Entry 5JNY (X-ray diffraction, 3.04 A resolution); this record covers chains A and B.

== Chain A ==
Protein: 10E8 Heavy Chain
Source organism: Homo sapiens
Sequence (235 residues; row label = number of the first residue in the row; a row labelled like 52A-52C holds insertion residues (52A, then the next letters in order)):
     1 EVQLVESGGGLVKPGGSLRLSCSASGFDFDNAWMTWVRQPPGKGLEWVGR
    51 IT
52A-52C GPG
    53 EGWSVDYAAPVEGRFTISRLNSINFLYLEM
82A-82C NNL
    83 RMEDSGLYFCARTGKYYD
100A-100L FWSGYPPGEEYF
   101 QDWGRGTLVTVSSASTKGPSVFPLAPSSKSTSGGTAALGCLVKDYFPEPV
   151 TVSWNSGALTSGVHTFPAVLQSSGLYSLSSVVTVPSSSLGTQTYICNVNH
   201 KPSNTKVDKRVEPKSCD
Cystine bridges: Cys22-Cys92, Cys140-Cys196
Reported in the primary citation:
  - contacts within the chain: Pro52B-Trp55

== Chain B ==
Protein: 10E8 Light Chain
Source organism: Homo sapiens
Sequence (214 residues; each row starts with the number of its first residue; note: 1 number in that range is skipped by the numbering (no residue carries it; nothing is unmodelled there); a row labelled like 95A-95C holds insertion residues (95A, then the next letters in order)):
     1 SYELTQETG
    11 VSVALGRTVTITCRGDSLRSHYASWYQKKPGQAPILLFYGKNNRPSGVPD
    61 RFSGSASGNRASLTISGAQAEDDAEYYCSSRDKSG
95A-95C SRL
    96 SVFGGGTKLTVLSQPKAAPSVTLFPPSSEELQANKATLVCLISDFYPGAV
   146 TVAWKADSSPVKAGVETTTPSKQSNNKYAASSYLSLTPEQWKSHRSYSCQ
   196 VTHEGSTVEKTVAPTEC
Not modelled in the structure: 1, 212
Cystine bridges: Cys23-Cys88, Cys135-Cys194

== How chain A and chain B interact ==
Pairs across the interface (81):
  Val37(A) - Phe98(B)  hydrophobic
  Gln39(A) - Lys38(B)
  Gln39(A) - Glu85(B)
  Gln39(A) - Tyr87(B)
  Lys43(A) - Tyr87(B)
  Gly44(A) - Tyr87(B)
  Leu45(A) - Tyr87(B)
  Leu45(A) - Phe98(B)
  Glu46(A) - Phe98(B)
  Trp47(A) - Leu95C(B)  hydrophobic
  Trp47(A) - Ser96(B)
  Trp47(A) - Phe98(B)
  Arg50(A) - Arg95B(B)  hydrogen bond (side chain-backbone)
  Glu53(A) - Arg95B(B)  salt bridge
  Ser56(A) - Arg95B(B)
  Asp58(A) - Arg95B(B)  salt bridge
  Asp58(A) - Leu95C(B)
  Tyr59(A) - Leu95C(B)
  Phe91(A) - Lys38(B)
  Phe91(A) - Pro44(B)
  Lys97(A) - Arg91(B)
  Tyr98(A) - Gly50(B)
  Tyr98(A) - Lys51(B)  hydrogen bond (side chain-backbone)
  Tyr98(A) - Asn53(B)
  Ser100C(A) - Tyr32(B)  hydrogen bond
  Tyr100E(A) - Ser30(B)
  Tyr100E(A) - His31(B)
  Tyr100E(A) - Ser94(B)
  Tyr100E(A) - Gly95(B)
  Pro100F(A) - His31(B)
  Pro100F(A) - Gly95(B)
  Pro100G(A) - Arg91(B)  hydrogen bond (backbone-side chain)
  Pro100G(A) - Gly95(B)
  Pro100G(A) - Ser95A(B)
  Gly100H(A) - His31(B)  hydrogen bond (backbone-side chain)
  Gly100H(A) - Arg91(B)  hydrogen bond (backbone-side chain)
  Glu100I(A) - His31(B)  salt bridge
  Glu100I(A) - Tyr32(B)  hydrogen bond (side chain-backbone)
  Glu100I(A) - Arg91(B)
  Glu100J(A) - Arg91(B)  salt bridge
  Glu100J(A) - Arg95B(B)
  Glu100J(A) - Ser96(B)
  Tyr100K(A) - Tyr36(B)
  Tyr100K(A) - Leu46(B)  hydrophobic
  Tyr100K(A) - Tyr49(B)
  Phe100L(A) - Tyr36(B)  hydrogen bond (backbone-side chain)
  Phe100L(A) - Leu46(B)
  Phe100L(A) - Ser89(B)
  Phe100L(A) - Phe98(B)  hydrophobic
  Gln101(A) - Leu46(B)
  Trp103(A) - Pro44(B)
  Trp103(A) - Phe98(B)  hydrophobic
  Gly104(A) - Ala43(B)
  Phe122(A) - Ser122(B)
  Phe122(A) - Glu124(B)
  Phe122(A) - Glu125(B)
  Pro123(A) - Ser122(B)
  Pro123(A) - Glu124(B)
  Leu124(A) - Phe119(B)
  Leu124(A) - Val134(B)  hydrophobic
  Ala125(A) - Phe119(B)
  Lys129(A) - Thr206(B)  hydrogen bond (side chain-backbone)
  Ser130(A) - Thr117(B)
  Ala137(A) - Phe119(B)
  Leu141(A) - Tyr178(B)  hydrophobic
  Lys143(A) - Glu125(B)  salt bridge
  Lys143(A) - Lys130(B)
  Lys143(A) - Thr132(B)
  His164(A) - Lys167(B)
  His164(A) - Gln168(B)
  His164(A) - Ala174(B)
  Phe166(A) - Leu136(B)  hydrophobic
  Phe166(A) - Ala175(B)
  Phe166(A) - Ser176(B)
  Pro167(A) - Thr163(B)
  Val169(A) - Glu161(B)
  Leu178(A) - Tyr178(B)
  Ser179(A) - Tyr178(B)  hydrogen bond
  Val181(A) - Leu136(B)  hydrophobic
  Lys209(A) - Glu124(B)  salt bridge
  Lys214(A) - Ser123(B)
Other interface residues (no listed pair), chain A (53 interface residues in all): Val57, Asp100, Gly100D, Arg105, Val121, Val163, Leu170, Gln171
Other interface residues (no listed pair), chain B (54 interface residues in all): Ser34, Gly41, Val97, Gly99, Gly100, Ala128, Ile137, Thr164, Ser166, Ser169, Ser180, Val207

== Summary ==
53 residues of chain A face 54 of chain B across their interface; the contacts include 10 hydrogen bonds and 6
salt bridges. Polar contacts include Glu53(A)-Arg95B(B), Asp58(A)-Arg95B(B) and Glu100I(A)-His31(B). The paper
reports contacts within the chain involving Trp55(A) and Pro52B(A).
Here chain A is 10E8 Heavy Chain and chain B is 10E8 Light Chain, both from Homo sapiens. Entry 5JNY (Crystal
Structure of 10E8 Fab) was determined by X-ray diffraction (same publication as 5JR1).
